6QMB - chains A and B; structure by electron microscopy, 3.60 A resolution.

Chain A (and B):
Molecule: Predicted protein
Source organism: Nectria haematococca
Notes: chain B of this document is another copy of the same molecule, construct and numbering; everything in this record applies to it too
UniProt: C7Z7K1 (C7Z7K1_NECH7); residue numbers follow UniProt; this construct covers 1-735
Amino-acid sequence (735 residues; row label = number of the first residue in the row):
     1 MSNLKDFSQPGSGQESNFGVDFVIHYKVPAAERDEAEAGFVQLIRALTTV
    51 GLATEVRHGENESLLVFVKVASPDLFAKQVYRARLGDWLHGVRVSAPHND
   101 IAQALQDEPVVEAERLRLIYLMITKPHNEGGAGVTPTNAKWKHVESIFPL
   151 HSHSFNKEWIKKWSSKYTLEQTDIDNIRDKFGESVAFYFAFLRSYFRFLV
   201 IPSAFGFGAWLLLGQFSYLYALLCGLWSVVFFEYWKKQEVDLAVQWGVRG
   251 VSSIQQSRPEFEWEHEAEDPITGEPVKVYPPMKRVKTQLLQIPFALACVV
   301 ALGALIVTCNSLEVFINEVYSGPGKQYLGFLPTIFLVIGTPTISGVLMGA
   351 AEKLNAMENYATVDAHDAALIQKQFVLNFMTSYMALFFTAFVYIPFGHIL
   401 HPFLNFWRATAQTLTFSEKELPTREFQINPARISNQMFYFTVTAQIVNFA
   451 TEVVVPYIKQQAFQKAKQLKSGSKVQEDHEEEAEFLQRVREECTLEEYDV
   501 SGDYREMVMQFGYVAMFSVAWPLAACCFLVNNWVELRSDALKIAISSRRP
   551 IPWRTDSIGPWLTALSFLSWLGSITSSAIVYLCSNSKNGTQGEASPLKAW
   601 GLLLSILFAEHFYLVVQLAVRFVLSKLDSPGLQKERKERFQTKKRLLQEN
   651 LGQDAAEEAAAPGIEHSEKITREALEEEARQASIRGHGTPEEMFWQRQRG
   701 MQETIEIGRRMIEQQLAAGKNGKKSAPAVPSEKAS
Disordered / not traced: 1-14, 417-424, 468-476, 586-594, 651-664, 685-687, 719-735
Metal / ion sites: Ca2+ site 1: E452, D503, E506, E535, D539; Ca2+ site 2: E452, E506, E535

Chain A / chain B interface:
Residue-residue contacts (145; chain A residue first):
  F18(A) with E691(B); F694(B), hydrophobic; W695(B), hydrogen bond (backbone-side chain)
  G19(A) with E691(B)
  V20(A) with F694(B), hydrophobic; W695(B), hydrophobic
  R33(A) with I712(B); E713(B); L716(B)
  E37(A) with R709(B), salt bridge; I712(B)
  F40(A) with G708(B)
  V41(A) with I705(B), hydrophobic; R709(B)
  I44(A) with T704(B); I705(B), hydrophobic
  R45(A) with M701(B); I705(B)
  T48(A) with H666(B); I670(B); M701(B)
  T49(A) with H666(B)
  G51(A) with I670(B)
  L52(A) with I670(B)
  A53(A) with W695(B)
  T54(A) with W695(B); Q698(B); T704(B)
  E55(A) with F694(B); W695(B); R697(B); Q698(B), hydrogen bond (side chain-backbone)
  V56(A) with Q698(B), hydrogen bond (backbone-side chain); M711(B), hydrophobic
  R57(A) with F694(B); R697(B); Q698(B); M711(B)
  H58(A) with M711(B); Q714(B); Q715(B)
  G59(A) with Q715(B)
  E62(A) with Q715(B); L716(B)
  L64(A) with G708(B); M711(B), hydrophobic; I712(B), hydrophobic
  F67(A) with W695(B)
  V68(A) with W695(B)
  K69(A) with W695(B)
  A71(A) with E673(B)
  S72(A) with E673(B)
  Y81(A) with N650(B)
  L85(A) with L647(B), hydrophobic
  W88(A) with K643(B), hydrogen bond (backbone-side chain)
  L89(A) with F640(B), hydrophobic; K643(B); L647(B), hydrophobic
  I271(A) with R636(B); K637(B); Q641(B)
  T272(A) with F640(B); Q641(B)
  H479(A) with R697(B)
  E481(A) with P690(B); R697(B), salt bridge
  E482(A) with F694(B)
  W570(A) with H611(B)
  I574(A) with H611(B)
  A599(A) with W600(B), hydrophobic
  W600(A) with A599(B), hydrophobic; L603(B), hydrophobic
  L603(A) with W600(B), hydrophobic; L603(B), hydrophobic; L607(B), hydrophobic
  L607(A) with L603(B), hydrophobic; L607(B), hydrophobic
  E610(A) with H611(B), salt bridge
  H611(A) with W570(B); I574(B); E610(B), salt bridge
  R636(A) with I271(B)
  K637(A) with I271(B)
  F640(A) with L89(B), hydrophobic; T272(B)
  Q641(A) with I271(B); T272(B)
  K643(A) with W88(B), hydrogen bond (side chain-backbone); L89(B)
  L647(A) with L85(B), hydrophobic; L89(B), hydrophobic
  N650(A) with Y81(B)
  H666(A) with T48(B); T49(B)
  I670(A) with T48(B); G51(B); L52(B)
  E673(A) with A71(B); S72(B)
  P690(A) with E481(B)
  E691(A) with F18(B); G19(B)
  F694(A) with F18(B), hydrophobic; V20(B), hydrophobic; E55(B); R57(B); E482(B)
  W695(A) with F18(B), hydrogen bond (side chain-backbone); V20(B), hydrophobic; A53(B); E55(B); F67(B); V68(B); K69(B)
  R697(A) with E55(B); R57(B); H479(B); E481(B), salt bridge
  Q698(A) with T54(B); E55(B), hydrogen bond (backbone-side chain); V56(B), hydrogen bond (side chain-backbone); R57(B)
  M701(A) with R45(B); T48(B)
  T704(A) with I44(B); T54(B)
  I705(A) with V41(B), hydrophobic; I44(B), hydrophobic
  G708(A) with F40(B); L64(B)
  R709(A) with E37(B), salt bridge; V41(B)
  M711(A) with V56(B), hydrophobic; R57(B); H58(B); L64(B), hydrophobic
  I712(A) with R33(B); E37(B); L64(B), hydrophobic
  E713(A) with R33(B)
  Q714(A) with H58(B)
  Q715(A) with H58(B); G59(B); E62(B)
  L716(A) with E62(B)
Interface residues without a listed pair, chain A (81 interface residues in all): N17, P73, L75, L604, I606, L614, Q633, S667, K669, M693
Interface residues without a listed pair, chain B (81 interface residues in all): N17, P73, L75, L604, I606, L614, Q633, S667, K669, M693

Overview:
Chain A and chain B each contribute 81 residues to their interface, with 8 hydrogen bonds and 6 salt bridges.
Polar pairs include E37(A)-R709(B), E481(A)-R697(B) and E610(A)-H611(B). E452(A), D503(A), E506(A), E535(A)
and D539(A) form the Ca2+ site 1.
Chain A and chain B are both Predicted protein (Nectria haematococca); the structure, Cryo-EM structure of
calcium-bound nhTMEM16 lipid scramblase in nanodisc (closed state), was determined by electron microscopy
together with 6QM4, 6QM5, 6QM6, 6QM9 and 6QMA from the same study.
